4PVU - chains A and B; structure by X-ray diffraction, 2.60 A resolution.

# Chain A (and B)
Molecule: Peroxisome proliferator-activated receptor gamma
Organism: Homo sapiens
Notes: fragment: Ligand Binding Domain; chain B of this document is another copy of the same molecule, construct and numbering; everything in this record applies to it too
Reference sequence: P37231 (PPARG_HUMAN); residues 195-477 here correspond to UniProt positions 223-505 (UniProt number = residue number + 28)
Sequence (287 residues; numbered 191 to 477; the number before each row is that of its first residue):
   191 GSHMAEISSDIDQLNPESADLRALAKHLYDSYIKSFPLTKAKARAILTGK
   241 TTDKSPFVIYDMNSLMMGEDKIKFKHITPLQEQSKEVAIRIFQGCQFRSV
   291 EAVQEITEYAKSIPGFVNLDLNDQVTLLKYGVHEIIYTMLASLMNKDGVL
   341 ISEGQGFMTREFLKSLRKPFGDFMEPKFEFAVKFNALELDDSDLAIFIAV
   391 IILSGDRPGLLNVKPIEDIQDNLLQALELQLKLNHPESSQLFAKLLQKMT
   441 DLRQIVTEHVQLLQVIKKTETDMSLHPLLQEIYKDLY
Not modelled in the structure: 191-206, 265-275, 475-477 (chain B: 191-206, 259-260, 263-274, 357, 474-477)
Differences from the reference sequence: expression tag (191-194)
What the authors report for this chain:
  - binding site for Metaglidasen: Ile281, Arg288, Ala292, Ser342, Leu353, Phe363, Met364
  - conformationally variable residues (side-chain flip): Arg288, Glu291
  - post-translational modification sites: Ser245 (citing earlier work)

# Chain A / chain B interface
Pairs across the interface - 37 pairs, chain A then chain B:
  Asp396(A) - Lys373(B)
  Asp396(A) - Lys438(B)  salt bridge
  Asp396(A) - Asp441(B)
  Gln410(A) - Gln437(B)  hydrogen bond
  Asp411(A) - Ser429(B)  hydrogen bond
  Asp411(A) - Gln430(B)
  Asp411(A) - Lys434(B)  salt bridge
  Leu414(A) - Gln430(B)
  Leu414(A) - Ala433(B)  hydrophobic
  Gln415(A) - Ser429(B)
  Gln415(A) - Gln430(B)
  Glu418(A) - Glu418(B)
  Glu418(A) - Gln430(B)  hydrogen bond
  Ser429(A) - Asp411(B)  hydrogen bond
  Gln430(A) - Asp411(B)
  Gln430(A) - Leu414(B)
  Gln430(A) - Gln415(B)
  Gln430(A) - Glu418(B)  hydrogen bond
  Gln430(A) - Phe432(B)
  Phe432(A) - Gln430(B)
  Ala433(A) - Leu414(B)  hydrophobic
  Ala433(A) - Leu436(B)  hydrophobic
  Lys434(A) - Asp411(B)  salt bridge
  Leu436(A) - Ala433(B)  hydrophobic
  Leu436(A) - Leu436(B)  hydrophobic
  Gln437(A) - Gln410(B)  hydrogen bond
  Gln437(A) - Met439(B)
  Met439(A) - Gln437(B)
  Met439(A) - Thr440(B)
  Thr440(A) - Met439(B)
  Thr440(A) - Thr440(B)  hydrogen bond (backbone-side chain)
  Thr440(A) - Arg443(B)
  Arg443(A) - Thr440(B)
  Arg443(A) - Gln444(B)  hydrogen bond
  Gln444(A) - Gln444(B)
  Gln444(A) - Thr447(B)
  Thr447(A) - Gln444(B)
Other interface residues (no listed pair), chain A (20 interface residues in all): Lys373, Asp441
Other interface residues (no listed pair), chain B (22 interface residues in all): Val390, Asp396

# Overview
20 residues of chain A and 22 residues of chain B are in contact, with 8 hydrogen bonds and 3 salt bridges.
Polar pairs include Asp396(A)-Lys438(B), Asp411(A)-Lys434(B) and Gln410(A)-Gln437(B). The paper reports a
binding site for Metaglidasen at Ile281(A), Arg288(A) and Ala292(A) among others; a modification site at
Ser245(A).
Chain A and chain B are both Peroxisome proliferator-activated receptor gamma (Homo sapiens); the structure,
Crystal structure of the complex between PPARgamma-LBD and the R enantiomer of Mbx-102 (Metaglidasen), was
determined by X-ray diffraction (same publication as 4PWL).
